Entry 8DK5 (electron microscopy, 2.71 A resolution); this record covers chains D and I of the 12 polymer chains in the assembly.

== Chain D ==
Molecule: Histone H2B type 2-E
Source organism: Homo sapiens
UniProt: Q16778 (H2B2E_HUMAN); residue numbers follow UniProt; this construct covers 1-126
Chain sequence (126 residues; numbered 1 to 126; the number before each row is that of its first residue):
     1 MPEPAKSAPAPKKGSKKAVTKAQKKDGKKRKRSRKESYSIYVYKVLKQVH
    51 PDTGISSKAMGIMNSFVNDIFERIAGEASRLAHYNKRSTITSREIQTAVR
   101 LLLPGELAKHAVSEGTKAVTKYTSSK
Unresolved in the structure: 1-30, 126
UniProt features mapped onto this chain:
  - modified residue: Pro2 (N-acetylproline), Glu3 (ADP-ribosyl glutamic acid), Lys6 (N6-(2-hydroxyisobutyryl)lysine), Ser7 (ADP-ribosylserine), Lys12 (N6-(beta-hydroxybutyryl)lysine), Lys13 (N6-(2-hydroxyisobutyryl)lysine), Ser15 (Phosphoserine), Lys16 (N6-acetyllysine), Lys17 (N6-(beta-hydroxybutyryl)lysine), Lys21 (N6-(2-hydroxyisobutyryl)lysine), Lys24 (N6-(2-hydroxyisobutyryl)lysine), Lys25 (N6-(2-hydroxyisobutyryl)lysine), Lys35 (N6-(2-hydroxyisobutyryl)lysine), Glu36 (PolyADP-ribosyl glutamic acid), Ser37 (Phosphoserine), Lys44 (N6-(2-hydroxyisobutyryl)lysine), Lys47 (N6-(2-hydroxyisobutyryl)lysine), Lys58 (N6,N6-dimethyllysine), Arg80 (Dimethylated arginine), Lys86 (N6,N6,N6-trimethyllysine) and 6 more in UniProt
  - glycosylation: Ser113 (O-linked (GlcNAc) serine)
  - cross-link (Glycyl lysine isopeptide (Lys-Gly)): Lys6 (interchain with G-Cter in SUMO2), Lys21 (interchain with G-Cter in SUMO2), Lys35 (interchain with G-Cter in ubiquitin), Lys121 (interchain with G-Cter in ubiquitin)

== Chain I ==
Molecule: 187-nt DNA strand
Sequence (187 nucleotides; row label = number of the first residue in the row; numbers below 1 keep their minus sign (DG-9 is residue -9)):
    -9 GCATAAGTTAAGTGGAGAGAAAGAATCCTCAGTGGTGAGTATTAACATGG
    41 AACTTACTCCAACAATACAGATGCTGAATAAATGTAGTCTAAGTGAAGGA
    91 AGAAGGAAAGGTGGGAGCTGCCATCACTCAGAATTGTCCAGCAGGGATTG
   141 TGCAAGCTTGTGAATAAAGACACATACTTCATGTAGT
Unresolved in the structure: -9 to 10, 160-177
Differences from the reference sequence: insertion (6); conflict DG7 (Dt34520 in 2225930), DG9 (Dt34518 in 2225930), DA10 (Dt34517 in 2225930), DG13 (Dc34514 in 2225930)

== Interface between chain D and chain I ==
Pairs across the interface (14):
  Lys31(D) - DT114(I)  phosphate contact
  Lys31(D) - DC115(I)  phosphate contact
  Arg32(D) - DT114(I)  sugar contact
  Ser33(D) - DT114(I)  hydrogen bond to the phosphate
  Tyr43(D) - DA31(I)  hydrogen bond to the phosphate
  Gly54(D) - DA31(I)  phosphate contact
  Ile55(D) - DT30(I)  sugar contact
  Ile55(D) - DA31(I)  hydrogen bond to the phosphate
  Ser56(D) - DT30(I)  phosphate contact
  Ser57(D) - DT30(I)  hydrogen bond to the phosphate
  Arg87(D) - DC50(I)  phosphate contact
  Arg87(D) - DA51(I)  salt bridge to the phosphate
  Ser88(D) - DC50(I)  hydrogen bond to the phosphate
  Thr89(D) - DC50(I)  phosphate contact
Interface residues without a listed pair, chain D (12 interface residues in all): Arg34
Interface residues without a listed pair, chain I (10 interface residues in all): DT32, DT38, DG39, DC49

== In short ==
Chain D and chain I form an interface of 12 and 10 residues respectively, with 5 hydrogen bonds and 1 salt
bridge. Polar contacts include Ser33(D)-DT114(I), Tyr43(D)-DA31(I) and Ile55(D)-DA31(I).
Chain D is Histone H2B type 2-E (Homo sapiens) and chain I is a 187-nt DNA strand; the structure, Structure of
187bp LIN28b nucleosome with site 0 mutation, was determined by electron microscopy, deposited together with
7U0G, 7U0I, 7U0J, 8SPS and 8SPU.
